PDB entry 8OER | electron microscopy, 3.00 A resolution | chains A and J of the 6 polymer chains in the assembly

== Chain A ==
Name: Mucin-5B
From: Homo sapiens
UniProtKB: Q9HC84 (MUC5B_HUMAN); residue numbers follow UniProt; this construct covers 26-785
Sequence (760 residues; numbered 26 to 785; the number before each row is that of its first residue):
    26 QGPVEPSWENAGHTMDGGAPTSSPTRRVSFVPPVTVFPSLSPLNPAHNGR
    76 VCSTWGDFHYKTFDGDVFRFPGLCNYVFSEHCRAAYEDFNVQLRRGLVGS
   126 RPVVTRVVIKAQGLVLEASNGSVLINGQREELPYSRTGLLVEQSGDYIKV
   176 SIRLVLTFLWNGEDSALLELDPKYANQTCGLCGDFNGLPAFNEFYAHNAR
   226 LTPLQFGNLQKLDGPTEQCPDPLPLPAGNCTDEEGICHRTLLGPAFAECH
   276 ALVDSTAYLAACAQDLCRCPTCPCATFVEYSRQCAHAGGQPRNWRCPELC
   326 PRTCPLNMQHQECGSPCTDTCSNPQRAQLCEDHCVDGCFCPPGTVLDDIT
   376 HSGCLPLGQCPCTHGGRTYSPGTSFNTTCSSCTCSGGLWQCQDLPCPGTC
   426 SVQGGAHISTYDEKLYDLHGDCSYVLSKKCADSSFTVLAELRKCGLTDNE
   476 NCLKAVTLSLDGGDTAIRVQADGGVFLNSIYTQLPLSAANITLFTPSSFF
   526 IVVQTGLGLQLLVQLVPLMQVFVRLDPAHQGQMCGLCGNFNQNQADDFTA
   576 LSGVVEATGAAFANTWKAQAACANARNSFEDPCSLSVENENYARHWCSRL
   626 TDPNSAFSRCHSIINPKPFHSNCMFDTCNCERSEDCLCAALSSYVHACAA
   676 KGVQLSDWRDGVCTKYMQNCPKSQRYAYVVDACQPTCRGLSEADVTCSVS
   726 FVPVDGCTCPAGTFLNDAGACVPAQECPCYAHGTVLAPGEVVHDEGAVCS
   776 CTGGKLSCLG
Disordered / not traced: 26-70
Disulfides: C77-C207, C99-C244, C107-C204, C255-C292, C262-C287, C274-C309, C294-C297, C299-C325, C329-C363, C338-C359, C342-C355, C346-C385, C365-C379, C387-C409, C404-C421, C407-C416, C425-C562, C447-C597, C455-C559, C469-C477, C608-C653, C622-C648, C635-C673, C655-C661, C663-C688, C695-C732, C708-C722, C712-C752, C734-C746, C754-C776, C774-C783
Covalently attached groups: N-acetylglucosamine (NAG) linked to N145, N201, N401, N515
Bound ions: Ca2+ site 1: D89, D209, N211, L213, E218; Ca2+ site 2: D437, N564, N566, N568, D571
Curated features (UniProtKB/Swiss-Prot):
  - binding site (Cu(2+)): E194, H311, H358
  - glycosylation (N-linked (GlcNAc...) asparagine): N145, N201, N254, N401, N515

== Chain J ==
Name: Mucin-5B
From: Homo sapiens
UniProtKB: Q9HC84 (MUC5B_HUMAN); numbering as in UniProt (aligned over 1333-1432)
Sequence (100 residues; row label = number of the first residue in the row):
  1333 CVREVCRWSSWYNGHRPEPGLGGGDFETFENLRQRGYQVCPVLADIECRA
  1383 AQLPDMPLEELGQQVDCDRMRGLMCANSQQSPPLCHDYELRVLCCEYVPC
Disulfides: C1333-C1432, C1338-C1427, C1372-C1426, C1380-C1399, C1407-C1417
Bound ions: Ca2+: N1345, H1347, D1357, E1359, Y1420
Curated features (UniProtKB/Swiss-Prot):
  - glycosylation: W1340 (C-linked (Man) tryptophan)

== How chain A and chain J interact ==
Residue-residue contacts (18):
  L229(A) with E1350(J)
  Q230(A) with E1350(J); P1351(J), hydrogen bond (side chain-backbone)
  N233(A) with G1354(J)
  L234(A) with L1353(J), hydrophobic; G1354(J)
  Q243(A) with R1403(J), hydrogen bond (backbone-side chain)
  C244(A) with R1403(J)
  P245(A) with F1358(J), hydrophobic; T1360(J); R1403(J)
  D246(A) with G1354(J); F1358(J)
  L248(A) with H1347(J); F1358(J); N1363(J)
  P249(A) with H1347(J); E1350(J)
Other interface residues (no listed pair), chain J (12 interface residues in all): G1346, D1400, M1406

== Summary ==
Chain A and chain J form an interface of 10 and 12 residues respectively, with 2 hydrogen bonds. Polar pairs
include Q230(A)-P1351(J) and Q243(A)-R1403(J). N-acetylglucosamine is covalently linked to N145(A), N201(A),
N401(A) and N515(A). From UniProt: 3 Cu2+-binding residues on chain A.
Here chain A is Mucin-5B and chain J is Mucin-5B, both from Homo sapiens. Entry 8OER (MUC5B amino acids
26-1435) was determined by electron microscopy.
